PDB entry 7AM2 | electron microscopy, 3.40 A resolution | chains Aj and 1 of the 78 polymer chains in the assembly

[Chain Aj]
Name: mL72
From: Leishmania tarentolae
UniProtKB: Q4Q728 (Q4Q728_LEIMA); residue numbers follow UniProt; this construct covers 1-503
Chain sequence (503 residues; each row starts with the number of its first residue):
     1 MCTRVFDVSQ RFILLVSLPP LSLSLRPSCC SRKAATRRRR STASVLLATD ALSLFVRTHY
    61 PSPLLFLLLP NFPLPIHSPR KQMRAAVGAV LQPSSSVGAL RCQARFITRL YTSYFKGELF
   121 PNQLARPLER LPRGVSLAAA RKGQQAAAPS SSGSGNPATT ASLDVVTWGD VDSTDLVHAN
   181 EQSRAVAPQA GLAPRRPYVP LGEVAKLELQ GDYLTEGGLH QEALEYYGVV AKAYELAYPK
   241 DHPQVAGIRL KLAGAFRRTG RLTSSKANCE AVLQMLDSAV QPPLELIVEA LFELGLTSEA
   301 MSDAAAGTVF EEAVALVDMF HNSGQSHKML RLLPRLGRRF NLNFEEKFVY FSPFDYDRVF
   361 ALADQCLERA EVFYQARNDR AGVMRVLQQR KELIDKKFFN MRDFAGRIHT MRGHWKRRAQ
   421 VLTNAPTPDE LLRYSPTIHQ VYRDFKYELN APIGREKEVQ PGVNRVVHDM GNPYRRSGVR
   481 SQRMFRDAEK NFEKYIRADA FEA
Disordered / not traced: 1-106, 145-194, 499-503

[Chain 1]
Molecule: Ribosomal RNA
From: Leishmania tarentolae
Sequence (19000 nucleotides; numbered -1268 to 17729 plus 104 insertion-coded residues; 102 numbers in that range are skipped by the numbering (no residue carries them; nothing is unmodelled there); the number before each row is that of its first residue; a row labelled like 434A-434I holds insertion residues (434A, then the next letters in order); numbers below 1 keep their minus sign (U-1268 is residue -1268)):
 -1268 UUUCAAAAAU UGACUAAUUU UGAUAUUGUU UUGGCUCUGG ACUAAUUAAU UCUCCUUUAA
 -1208 UUUUAUUAUC UAAAAUUUGC AUACUUACAU AUUAAAGUAG UUAGUUUAGA UAUGAAAAUU
 -1148 AGUUAGAUUU CCAUUUGAAU UAGUUAUGUU AAAUAUAGAA UUAGUUAGGG UUGAUAAUGA
 -1088 AAUCAAUUAA GUUUAUAUAU AAAGUUAGUU AGUCAAUAUG AAUUUUUUUG CAAACAUUUC
 -1028 CGGUUGACUU CAUGUGAUUA CACGUACUCC GUUUUGUUUU UAUGUGUCAU GAUUUGCAUU
  -968 GAUUUUUUCG CAACCACACC AUAAAUCUAA UAUACUCAAC AGCACCUACC AAGAGUUAAA
  -908 AAUGAAAUUA AAUAAAAAUA AAAAAUAAAA UAAAAAUAAA AUAAAAAUAA AUUUAAAAAU
  -848 AAAAAUAAGU UUAAAAAAUA AAUUAAAAUA AAAAAUUAUA AAAUGGAAAU UGAAAAAUAA
  -788 AUUACAAAUA AAAGAUUAAA UUUGAAUUAA UUACAGAAAU UAGACACAAC ACGCCCGAUC
  -728 GAUUUCAUGC AUACACUUUU ACUUCGUUUU CGGUUUACGU UUUGUUGUUU GUAUUGGCUC
  -668 GAUGGAUGAA UAUAAAAAGC UUAAAUACAA AAUUUCCAAC AAUUGGAUAA GCAAGAGUUA
  -608 AAAAAUGAAA UUAAAUAAAA AUAAAAAAUA AAAUAAAAUA AAAUUAAAAU AAAAUAAAAA
  -548 AUAAAAAAUU AAAAAUAAAA UUAAAAUAAA AAGUUAGAAA AUAAAAAAUU UAAAAAAUAU
  -488 AAUUUGAAAA AUAAAUUACA AAUAAAAGAU UAAAUUUGAA UUAAUUGCAG ACACUAGACA
  -428 CACAUUUCCG AUCGAUUUCA CGUAUACAUU UGUACUUCGU UUUUGGUUUA UGUUUUGUUG
  -368 UUUGCACUGA UCGAGCAAAA UUUUUAUUUU AUAUAUAAUU UAAACUUUUG UUGUUGUUUG
  -308 UUAGUAAGCA AAAAUAUUUA UGUCAUUUUA AUAUUAUUUA UGUACUUACU AUUAUUUUGA
  -248 UAAAUUUUAA CUUUAAAUAG CAUAAAAACU ACAAUCAAUA AAGCAUAAAA AAAUUUAUUU
  -188 AUGAUUAUAU UAAUAUAAAA UGACCUAAUA UAAUGAAAAU ACUUUAGUGU UAAGUUAUUU
  -128 GUUUUAUUAU GAAAUAAGUU GCACUAUUUA UUGAAUUAAU AAAGAAAGAA UAGAAAUAAA
   -68 UAAGUUAUAA UAUCUUUAAU UUAUUUAUAA UUUCUUUGCA UUUGUAUUUA GUGUGAGUUU
    -8 ACAUUUAAUU UUAUAUUAUU UUAGUGUUAG UAUAUAUUUA AAUUUAAUCA AAGUUAUUAU
    52 UAAAUAAUAU UGAUUUUGGA UGAAUUUAAU UUUUAAUUAU AUUUUUGAAU UUUAAUUUUA
   112 UUAUUUUGAU UUAAUAUUUU UAAAAUAUUA UAUAUUUUAG AUUUAAAUUU GUUGUUUUAU
   172 AUUUAGUUUA AUGUUUAUAA AUUGAUAAUU AAUUUGUUUU AUUUUAAAGU UUUUAUGAAC
   232 UGUGAUUUAU AGUUUAUUAU UUUUAGUUUA AUGUUUAAAU AUUUAACUAG UGAUGGCACA
   292 GUUGUUCUAU AUGUACCUAU AAAAAAUAGU AAAAUUAUUU UAAUUAAAUU AAUAAAUAAU
   352 UAUUAAACUA AUUUUAUAUU AAUAUUAUGA AAAAUU
   389 UAAAAAUUAU UUUUUUUUUU UAAUUUUUAU AUAUUGAAGU AAUAUG
434A-434I UAUUGAAUU
   443 GAAUAUUAAA AAUACAAAUU UAAUUUGUAA UUAAUAAAUA UAUUUUAUUU UAAUAGAUGU
   503 UUAAUGUUAA UUAAUUUAUU AUUUUAAUAU UUAAUAUUUG UUUAUACAAA AGUAACUUUU
   563 UUUGAAUAUA AAGAAUUAUU AUUAUAAAUA UUAUUUUAAA AAUAUAAAAA UAUUGUUAAU
   623 AAAAUUAUCA AGUUUCAAAA GCGUUUAUUA AAUGCGUCGG UCUAAGUAUU AUAUUUAAGA
   683 UUAUUCUUGU AUAUAGAUUU UUAUUUUAAU AAUUCUACAU AAUUAAAAAU UAACCUCAAA
   743 UUAUAUUUAU UAGUAGCAUA GUAAUUUAUU AACUGAUUAU UAAAGCGUUC CAUAGAAAAU
   803 UUUAAAAUUA UAACAAUCUA AAUAAAUAAU AAAUUAAAAU AAAAAUUUUA AAAAAAAUUA
   863 AAAAAUUAAA AUAGGGCAAG UCCUACUCUC CUUUACAAAG AGAACGUUUA UAUGUAAUUG
   923 UAUGUUUGAU UGGGGCAAUA CUAUAUCUAU UUAUAUAGAA AAAGAACUAU AUUUAUUGAA
   983 AUAAUAAAAG G
993A-993Z UUCGAGCAGGUUAACAAGCAUUAAUA
994A-994Z CUAAAUGUGUUUCAUCGUCUACUUAU
995A-995Z UGCUAAAUUAUAAUUGAUUGUUCAUC
996A-996Q AAAAAAGCAAUUCGUUA
  1087 GUUGGGUUUU AAAAUCGUUG UAAAGCAGAU UUGUUUAUAU AUUUAAUUUU UGUAUAUAGU
  1147 UAAAAAUUAA UAUUAGUACG CAAGGAUUCA UUAUUUGUAA UUUAAAUAUA UUAAAUGUUA
  1207 UUUUAUUAAA UAAAAUAAAA UAAGUCAAUU GUUAUUAUUC AUAUUAAUUU UUUUAAAAGU
  1267 UUUUUAAUUU UAUAUUAGUU UAUUUGUUUA AAAAGUAUCU AAUUAAUUCA UUAUUUAGGA
  1327 AUAGUUAAUA AUAAUUUAUA AUUCUGAUUA GAUUUGUUUG UUAAUGCUAU UAAAGGGGUG
  1387 UGGAAAAAGU GUUAAAUUUU UGAUAUAUUU AAAUAAUAAA UAAAAUAUAA CUUAUUAGUC
  1447 AGAAAUGGAU GCCAGCCGUU GCGGUAAUUU CUAUGCUUUU AAAUAUUAUA CAUUUAUUUU
  1507 AUAAAUUUGU UACUAUAUAU UUUUAGUCAA UAAAACUAAU AAUUAUUUUU AUUUGUUUUU
  1567 AAACACCGUU UGGUAUAUGC AAAUAAAAAA UGACAUUAAU UAUUAAUUAU AUUAUAUUAU
  1627 AUUUAUUCAU UUAAGUCAAC AAUAUCUAUU UACUGUUUUU GACAACAUGA UAAGGAUUAU
  1687 AAAUGGUAUU GCAAAUUUUA UAAUCAAAAC UAAUUUAUUA UAUUAAAUUA GCAUGUUUAG
  1747 AUAAAACAAU AAAUUUAGAA GGUAUUGUUG CCCACCAUUC UUUGUAAUAA AGACAACGUG
  1807 CAGUAAUUAA UGUAUUUAUA AAAAUAUAUU UUUUAAUGUU AAAUUUUCGU UGCCUUUUUU
  1867 AUUAUUUAGA AAAUUUAUGA AUUUAUACAA AUCAAUAAUG AAAAUUAUAG UAUUAUUAUU
  1927 UAUGAGGAGA AUUUUCGGAA GGAGGGAUUU UCGGACCAGG AAUGUCCAGA GAGGUUUCGG
  1987 GCAUCAGCGA UUGAUUUUGG GAGAACGGAG CCGCCGAGUG AAAUUUGCCC AGAGCAGAGU
  2047 CGGGAGAAGA GUGGAUCGAC CGAAGAAAAG ACCGUUUUUC GGAAGGGGAG CAGGUCCAAC
  2107 CGAUUUUUUU GCCAACUUGC ACAGGAGGGA GCCAGAAGCG CACUCAAAGU UAGUUUUGGG
  2167 AGAUUUGAAG GGAGAAAUUU CCGAGUUUAU UCAUAUAUUU UUUAGUUUGU GUUAGCAAAU
  2227 UUUGAAAUAC AACUUUUUUG CAAAUUGGAA GAAAACCUCC CAAAUGUAGC UUCCCAAUCU
  2287 UCCUCUCUAA UCCAUUCCCA ACGGUCUUUC CCCCAUCAUC CUCAGAUGUC UCUUCCCCCC
  2347 CAAAAAAUCC UAAAAAUCCA AGUUCAUCUC GCUCUCUCUC CCCUCAAUUU CCUUAAAAAC
  2407 UCGCUUCCUA AACUUAUCCC GAAAACCCCG CUCUUCUUCC CUCUAAAUCU UUAUCUCCUC
  2467 CCCUCCAAAU CUCCCUCAAA UCUCUCCUCU CUUCUCCCGA AACUUUAAUC UUUUUAUUUU
  2527 AUAAAUAAAU UUGGUAUUUA AAAUAUUAUA AUUAAAUAUU CUAAAUUAUU UAAUAAUAUU
  2587 AGAAAUGAAU ACUUUAUUAA AAUAAUAUUA AUGUGUAAUA UAUUUAAUCA UAUUAGAAUU
  2647 CCGUUUAAAU UGAAAUAUAU UGAAUUGUAA UUAUCAAUAC AAUAUAAGUU AUUAAAUAAU
  2707 AAUUUAAUUU UAUAUGUUUU AUAAUUGUAA UUAUUUAGUU UUGAAAGUUU AUAUAUAAAC
  2767 AAGAUAUAAC CUUUUUAUUU UUUAAUACAA UUUUAAAUGA AAUUUAUGAU UUAUUAUUAU
  2827 UAAAUAUUAC UGGCAGACUA CAUGAAAAAU AUAAAAAGGC AUUUGUAUAG GUUUACUUUU
  2887 GGACCUCAAC AUCCUGCAGC UCAUGGCGUU UUAUGUUGUU UAUUAUAUCU UUCUGGAGAA
  2947 UAUAUAGUUU AUAUUGAUGU AAUAAUUGGU UAUUUGCAUC GUGGUACAGA AAAGUUAUGU
  3007 GAAUAUAAAA CUGUAGAACA GUGUUUACCG AUGAAGACUG GAUUAUGUGA GUGUCGUUUG
  3067 CAACGAGCAU UUACUGUCAU UGUGUUUUGA GUAUAUGUUG AGGUGUUGUC UUGCUAUUCG
  3127 CUGUGCAUUU AUGCGUUUAU UAAUGUGUGA GUUUACGCGU UGUUUCAAUG GACUUCUUUG
  3187 UUGCUCUUGU AUGGUUAUGG AUAUAGGAUC AUUGUCGCCA AUGCUUUGAU CGUUUGAAGA
  3247 ACGUGAUAAG UUGAUGACUU UUUUUGAUUU GUGUUGUGGU UGUAGAAUGC AUUUAGCAUU
  3307 UAUGUGCUUA UUAGGUUUAC UUGAUGAUUU UGUAUUUGGG UUUAUAGAUU UUUUAUUGAU
  3367 GUUGUGUAUA UCAUGUUUAU UUGUUUUAGA UUUAUAUGAU UUGCUUUUUA UUGGAAAUAG
  3427 ACUUUUAUAU UUGCGUUUGC GCGGGUUAGC AUUUUUUGAU GUUUUUGAUU UAUGUUUUAA
  3487 UAGUAUAAGU GGUUGUUUGU CUAGAUCGUU GGGUAUGGUA UGAGAUGUUA GAUUAUAUAG
  3547 UUGUUACGAA UUAUAUUUUA UGUUAGUUUU UGAUUAUUGU UUUUGUUAUU UAGGUGAUGC
  3607 AUUUGAUAGA CUUUUUUUGC GACUUUUUGA UAUGCGUAUG AGUAUACUUC UAUGUAAACA
  3667 AUGCUUUUUU GUAGGUUUUU UUGUCUUUGG AUUUGUGUGU UUAUUUGAUU AUAUGUAUGU
  3727 UGAUGUAACU AUAGAAACUA UAAUUAGUUU AUUUUAUAGU UUAUGAUGUU GCAUAUUACC
  3787 AGGAUGUUCA UUUGCUAAUG UUGAACAUCC UAAAGGCGAA UACAGUAUUU UUUUAUGUUU
  3847 UUUAUAUGGA UUUAUAUCAC GUUUACGUAU ACGUUGUGCA GAUUUUGUGC AUAUUUGUUU
  3907 AUUAGAUGUG AUGAUGCGAG GGUUUAUGUU GCACGACUUA GUAGCAGUUA UUGGUAAUGU
  3967 UGAUGUUGUU UUUGGUUCUG UAGAUCGAUA AGCUAUUUAU UUAUAUACAA AAAUGAAAGA
  4027 UGAAUCUAAA AAUUGGUGCG GAGGGGUUUG AUUUUUGUUG GGGUUCUGUC UUACCUGCUA
  4087 UUUGUAUAGU UUAUUUAACU UUUUGUUUAU GUGGAUUAUU UUGUAUUAUG UUUGGUAGUU
  4147 UUGUUUUUAU UGAUUAUUGU UUUAUUUGUU UUUUUUCUUG UCUUGUAUUU UGUUUAGUAU
  4207 GCUUGUUGUG CGAUUUAUUU GUAGAUUCAU UACGGGGUUU GUUUGAUGUU UGUUGUUUUA
  4267 UACGUUGUAU UCAAUAUUGU UUUGUAUGGU UUAUAAUUAG UGAAUUACUU CUUUUUUUAU
  4327 CUUUAUUUUA UGUAGUUUUC AGUUUAGUUU UAUUUGUGAG UGUUGAAUUU GCAUUUGUAU
  4387 UUGUUAUGCC UAUUAUGUUU AGUUGUUUAA UUUGUGAUUU UGGUUUUGUA UUUUAUUGAU
  4447 AUUUUAUUGA UAUUUUUAAU UUAUUAAUUA AUACAUUUUU AUUAUUUGUA AGUGGUUUAU
  4507 UUGUUAAUUU UGUUUUAUUU UUAUUUUGAU UUCGUUUUUU UUUAUGUGUU UUAUUUAUGU
  4567 UAUGAGUCGG UAUAUUAUUU GGCUUUUUGU UUAUGUGAAA UCAAGUUUGA GAGUUUUCAU
  4627 UAUUAUUUGU GACUUGUAGU UGUGGCGUAU UUGGAUCAAU ACUUUUUUUA AUCGAUUUAU
  4687 UGCAUUUUAG UCAUGUCUUU UUAGGUAUAU UUUUGUUAUU UUUAUGUUUU AGUCGUUGUU
  4747 UUAAUUUUUU AUGUAUGGAU ACACGUUUUG UAUUUCUAUA UGUAGUGUGC CUAUAUUGGC
  4807 AUUUUGUUGA UUGCGUUUGA UUUUUUUUAU UACGAUUUGU AUAUUUUGAU GUUUUAAGUG
  4867 UGGUUUACUU AUAUGCAUAA AGGCUCAAUU UUGAAUUUUU AAAUUUUAUU CUAAAAAGCG
  4927 GAGAGGAAAG AAAAGGCUUU UAACUUCAGG UUGUUUAUUG CGUAUUUAUG GUGUGGGUUU
  4987 UAGUUUAGGU UUUUUUAUUU GUAUGCAGAU AAUUUGUGGU GUGUGUUUAG CAUGAUUAUU
  5047 UUUUAGUUGU UUUAUAUGUA CUAAUUGAUA UUUUGUUUUA UUUUUGUGAG AUUUUGAUUU
  5107 GGGAUUUGUA AUACGAAGCA CACAUAUUUG UUUUACAUCG UUGUUAUUUU UUCUUCUUUA
  5167 UGUUCAUAUA UUUAAGUGUA UAGUAUUAAU AAUUUUAUUU GAUACACAUA UUUUAGUAUG
  5227 GGUGGUAGGU UUUGUGAUAU AUAUAUUUAU AGUAAUAAUA GGUUUUAUUG GCUAUGUUUU
  5287 ACCAUGUACA AUGAUGUCGU AUUGGGGUUU AACAGUGUUC AGUAACAUUU UAGCAACUGU
  5347 CCCAGUUAUU GGUACUUGAC UUUGUUAUUG AAUAUGAGGU AGUGAGUAUA UUAAUGAUUU
  5407 UACAUUGUUA AAAUUACAUG UGUUGCAUGU GCUAUUACCU UUUGUAUUAA UACUUGUAAU
  5467 AUUUAUGCAU UUGUUUUGUU UACAUUAUUU UAUGAGUUCA GAUGGUUUUU GUGAUCGAUU
  5527 UGCAUUUUAU UGCGAACGUU UAUGUUUUUG UAUGUGAUUU UAUUUACGAG AUAUGUUUUU
  5587 GGCUUUUUUG AUAUUAUUUU UUGUAAUUUA UUUUAUUUUU AUAAAUUGAU AUUUUGUUUU
  5647 UCAUGAAGAA UCUUGAGUUA UAGUUGAUAC AUUAAAAACA UCUGAUAAGA UUCUUCCUGA
  5707 GUGAUUUUUU UUAUUUUUAU UUGGUUUUUU AAAAGCUGUA CCAGAUAAAU UUACUGGUUU
  5767 AUUAUUAAUG GUUAUUUUAU UAUUUUCCUU AUUUUUGUUU AUAUUAAAUU GCAUAUUAUG
  5827 AUUUGUUUAU UGUAGAAGUU CAUUGUUGUG AUUUACAUAU UCAUUAGUUU UAUUUUAUAG
  5887 UAUAUUUAUG AGUGGUUUUU UAGCACUGUA UGUUAUAUUA GCAUAUCCUA UAUGAAUGGA
  5947 AUUACAAUUU UGAGUGUUGC UUUUGUUUAU GUUAGUUGUA UGUAGAUUAG AUUAAAAAUU
  6007 UAUAUAUUUU UUAUUAAGCG UUAAUAUAUU AAAUUUUAUU UAGAAUAGUA UUAAUAAUCA
  6067 AAGGGUUGGA AGAAAUUUGC GAAAGAAAGG GAUCUUAGAA AGGAAAUUUU AGUUUAAGAC
  6127 CGAGAAGGGG AGAAGGGAGA GAGAGAUUCG UGUUAUUUAA UUUUUAUGGA UUAAUUGCGU
  6187 AUUACUGUAU AACAUAUUUA AAUGUCUAUA UUUUAUUUUG UAUUGUAUUU AUGUAUUAUA
  6247 UGGCUUUUUU AUUUUGUUUU UGCAUUUUAU UAGAUUUUAU AUUAUUUGGA AGUCUUUUAG
  6307 UAGGAGAUGC GUUUAUGGAU GUUUUUUUUU UACGUUAUCU AUUAUGCUUU UUGGAGUGUU
  6367 UUUCAUUAUU AUGUAGAUGU AUAUCUACUU UUUUACGAAU GUUUUGUAAU CUUUUGUCUU
  6427 CGCAUUUUUU GAUGCUUAUG UUUUGUGAUU UUGUAUAUUU UUUUAUUGUA UUUCUAUUAU
  6487 UUUUUUUAAU GUGUGAUAUU AUUUAUUUUA UGAUAUUUUC AUUCGCCAUG CUAUUUUGCA
  6547 UAAUAUUUUA UUUAUUUUUA UAUGCAUUAG AUAUGUUUUG CGCAUUAUUA CAAAUAUUUA
  6607 UAUUUUGUAA UAUGAUAAUG CAAUUAAUCA UGGAUUUUUU AUUGUUAUUA AUUUUUCAUU
  6667 AAUUUAUAGA AUUAAAUCGA AUAAGUUAAU UAUAUCAAAA AAUAGUAUAA AUAUACUACA
  6727 ACUUAAUAUA AAAAAUAGGU UUGAAAAUCG CACAGUAUGU AAUCGUACAA CUCAGAAUCC
  6787 UAUAAAUUGA UAAGAAAAUA UAAAGAUGUU AAUUAUUAGU CUAAAAUAAA AAAUAUAAAU
  6847 AAUAACCAAC CAUAUUAUUG AAAAGAAAAU AAUACAAAUU CCCAUAUAAC UUAAGUGAAG
  6907 UAGUAAACAA AAUACUUUUA AAAAAAAACC AAAUACUAUU GGAAUAGCAC CAAUACAUAA
  6967 AAAAAUACUU GCUAAUAAUA CACUAAUUAA UAAAUUAUUA AAAAAGCUAA AAAAAAUAAA
  7027 GUUAAUUAAA AAAUAAUUUU CAUUAUAUUU AAUAUCGAAC AUAUUAUAUA CUAUAAAAAA
  7087 AUAAUAUAAA AUUAUUAAUA UAAUCAGACU UAAUGAGUAA AUUAAAUGAA AAUUUAGAUA
  7147 CAUAUAAAAG AUGUAAUUUU UAUUAGAAAU AAAUAUUAAA AAUAAAAAAC UAAAAUUAUU
  7207 AACGCUAAGU ACAAAUAAAA GACUUACAAU UGCAAAACUA UUUAAUCCAA UUAACACGCA
  7267 UGUAAUGCAU UGUAUUAUAA UAAGUUUUAU AAAUAUUAUA UAAAAGUAAA UAAAGCAAAU
  7327 AAGCAAAAUA AUAAGUAUAA AGCAAAAUAA GACAUAAAAU GUUAGCAUGU AGAUAAAUAU
  7387 AAACACUCCA AGCCGAAUGU AUAAUUGUUC UAAAAAUAAA AUCAAUAUUG CAAUAUAUAA
  7447 UUUAAAUAAU AUAAGUAAUA UAUAAAAUAA GCAUAAUAUA CCUAAUCAUU CUUCAUCAAA
  7507 UAUUAGAAAA CAAAAAUCAC AGAGAUAAAA ACAGUAAUUU AGUAACAUAU AAUAUAGCAA
  7567 GACAAAUAAU AAUAUAAAGU UUAUUAAAUU UAUCAUAUAA UAAUAUCAUA AUAUUAGUAU
  7627 UUUAUAACCG AAUCUACUUG AUAUUAAUAU AAGAAAAAGU AAUAAGCUAA AUAAUUCAAA
  7687 UAGUAUUGAA AUAAAAAGUA UAUGUAUUAC AUUUAAAAAC AUAAAAAUUA UUAUAUAUUG
  7747 UAUAAUUAUU AUCAUGAAUA CGAAUCUAGU AUCAAAGUUU AAAAAACAAA AAAGAAAAAA
  7807 AAAGCAAAAU AAAAAAAGUA GUAAAAAGAU AAAGCAUAUA UAUGAGUCUA AAAUUGUUAG
  7867 UAUUAUUAUG UUAAUAAUUA CAAUUCAUAU UAAAUCAAAU GAUAAAUAAA AAAGUGAAUU
  7927 AUAAUCACAU AAGAUAAUAA AACUAUAAAG UAAUAAAAAU AAUAUUAUAU GUAUUAAGUA
  7987 UAGAAACAGA AGGAUUUCGA AAGGAGAGGA CAGUUUAAGG AUUUUGAGGA GAAAUUUCGA
  8047 GGGGAAAGGG GGGAACCAGA AGAACAUAGA AGUCAGUUUU CGAUAUUAAA AUAAUAUAGC
  8107 AAUUAUUUUU GUAGUGAACA GUCAAAUAAA AGUAAGAACG CACAUGUAGA AUAAAAAAAU
  8167 AAGUAUAAAU GCUUGCGCUG UUGUAAUUUU UAGUCUAUAA CCAAUUACCC UUGGAUAAAA
  8227 AAACCCAAUA AUUAAGAUAA UUAUAGCUUU AAAACAUAUA AAUAAGCCCC CAAAACAGAG
  8287 ACUGGCUAAU AAUAAUGUUG UCAGUAACAC AUGAUUUAUU UCAAGAACGG AAUAUAAUAU
  8347 AAAAAAGAAU CCUGAUAGUU CUGUAAUCAA CCCAGCGACU AAUUCACUUU CACAUUCCAU
  8407 AUAGUCGAAU GGUAGUUUUA AUCCGUCUAG AAGCAUACUU AUUCAAAAUA UACAUACAAA
  8467 UAAGAUGCCG GCAAUAUAAA AGUUUGUAAU AUAAAUCUGC CCAACACAAA UGUCUUUAAU
  8527 GCAAAAAAAG CUAAAGUAGU CUAACGAAUA UACAGUUGUG UAUAAUAAAA AUAAGCCACU
  8587 UUCAGAAAUA AUACUAAAAA ACAUAGUGCG CAUUGCAGAA AGAUAUACAA AGCAACUAGA
  8647 GAAUAAAAAG CAACCUACAA AAAAUGUGCU AAACAUAUUA CUGAAAACAU GUACGCACAU
  8707 CAUUAUUGUA AUAGUGAAUC CUGUGUCUAA UAACAGUAUA AAACCUAUAG GAAAAUAAAA
  8767 CCAACCAAUA AAAAUGCAGC AUGUAGUAAU UAACAUUGCA CCUAUUAAGU AAAUGAUUUC
  8827 AAAACUAAUU ACAAAAAUGA UAAAUUUAAU AAAAAGUUUU AUUCCGUCAG UUAUUGGUGU
  8887 UAAAAUUCCA AAAAAACAAA GGGCCGGACC UAUUCGUAUU UGAACUAAAG CUAAAAUUCU
  8947 UCUUUCACAA AGACUUACAA AGCCGGUCAA GACAAGAACA ACUAAAAUGU CAAUAAUAAU
  9007 AAUGAUAAUA AUAUCUAUAU UUAACAUUUU UAAUUAUGGC UUUUAUUUUA UCAUUUUGAA
  9067 UGAUUUUUUU ACUGGAUUCU GUAAUUGUUU UAUUAUCUUU UGUGUGUUUU GUAUGUAUAU
  9127 GGAUAUGCGC UUUAUUAUUU UCAGCAUGUU UAUUAGUGUC GAAAUUAAAU AAUGUUUAUU
  9187 GUACUUGGGA UUUCACGGCA UCUAAGUUUA UUGAUGUGUA UUGAUUCAUU AUUGGAGGUA
  9247 UGUUUUCAUU AGGACUUUUA CUUAGGUUAU GUUUGUUAUU AUAUUUUGGU CAUUUAAAUU
  9307 UUGUUAGUUU UGAUUUAUGC AAAGUUGUUG GAUUUCAAUG GUAUUGAGUC UAUUUUAUUU
  9367 UUGGAGAAAC AACAAUAUUU AGUAAUUUAA UUUUGGAAAG UGAUUAUAUG AUUGGUGAUU
  9427 UACGUUUAUU ACAGUGUAAU CAUGUUUUAA CUUUAUUAAG UUUAGUUAUA UAUAAAUUAU
  9487 GAUUAUCUGC UGUUGAUGUU AUACAUUCAU UUGCAAUUUC AAGUUUAGGU AUUAAAGUAG
  9547 AGAACCUGGU CGUUGUAAUG AAAUAGUUUU AUUUUCAUCA AAUAAUGCUA CAGUGUAUGG
  9607 GCAAUGUAGU GAACUUUGUG GUGUAUUACA UGGAUUUAUG CCAAUAGUGA UUUGUUUUAU
  9667 AUAGGUAUAU AAUCUAUAUC AUAAUAUUAG GGGAAAGAAG GACUGAGUCG AAUAUUUGAU
  9727 UUAUUAUGUA UUAGGAGUUA UGAUUUUAUA UUAUGAUGAU UUGAUUUAGA CUUUAUUUUA
  9787 UAUGAUUUCG UUUUUGAUUU UGUAGUGUGU AUAACUUUUA UUUUUGUGUU UGUCUUAGGU
  9847 UUUUUUCUUA GAAUAUUUUU UAGUUUUGUA UUUGUGUUAU UAUUUAUAGU UUUUUUUGGU
  9907 UUAUUUAUGC UUACGUUUAU GUAUAUAGGU UAUUUUAUAU AUUAUAUUUA UAUAUUAUAU
  9967 AAUUUUAUAU GUUAUUUUUU UUGUUUUAGU AUUUCGUAUU UAUUAUAUUA UAUUGAGUUU
 10027 UUUACAUAUU UAUUAUGUUU UAUAUUUAUA GAUUUUAUAU CGUUUUCUAU CCAUUUAAUU
 10087 UCUUAUUUUG GCAUUAUUUA UAUAUUUAAU GUUAUAUUUU GUUCGUAUUU AUUUUGUCUA
 10147 UUUUAUUUUA UAAUUUGUUU UAUAUUUUGU UUUAUAUUUU UUGUUAUUCG AUGUUUAUUU
 10207 AUAAUAGUUU AUGAUUUUUU GUUUUUUAAU UUUGAUAUAU AUUUAUCAUU UUUAAUGUGU
 10267 GAUAUGUUGU AUAUCGAUUA UAUAUGUUUU UUAUUGAUAU AUUUUGGUUU UAUAUUUUCA
 10327 UUUAUAUUAG GCUUUUUUUG UUUUAUAUUU GUUUUAAAUU AUGUUUUUUU AGUAUUAUUU
 10387 UUUGUCUUGG CGUUAUUUUU UGGGUUUUUA UUUUUAUCAU AUGGUAUUUU UAUAUUUUUU
 10447 AUUUAUUAUU UUUUUUGAUU AUUCGUUAUA UAUAGUCGUA CAUGUUUUAC AUUAGUGCAA
 10507 UCGGUAAUUA UAUUUUUUAA AUUUUUAUAC UUUGAUGUUU UUUUUAUAUU UAUAUUUUUA
 10567 UUGAUAUUGU UUAUUAUUUG UUUUUUUGGU UUCUUUUUAA AAGAUUUUUU AUUUUUGAAU
 10627 UUUUUUUUUG AUAUGUUUAU UGUAUUAAUA AGUUAUGAUG UGAAUAAUUA UUGUGCAUUU
 10687 UAUAAUCAUU AUCAACAGUU UUGUGUUACU CAAUUAUUGU CUAUUUAUAU GUAAAAAAAU
 10747 AAAAAUAAAG AUUGUCAAAA AUAUAUAAAA AAAACAAAGC AGAAACACAA UAUUAAAAAC
 10807 AGGUAGUCUA AAACUAUAUG CGCAAAGUCA ACUAGUAAUA AAUAUAAAAC CAUUACACAA
 10867 GGUAUUCAGG UUGAGAAGUA GAAAAAGCAG UAUAGGCUGA AUACGAAUAG AUUAACAAAG
 10927 AAUAAACAAU AGUCUCAAAA UAAAAACACA CAGAACAGUG CGCAUAAAAA CAAAAUUAAG
 10987 CUUGCUAAUA AUAGCAUUCC GUAGAGCAUG AAUGAACUUC AAAAUAAAAA UGACACAGGA
 11047 UAGUCAGAUA UUCUACGAGG AAAUGCAUAC AUACCUAAAC UAUGCAUUGG GAAAAAAACC
 11107 AUAUUAGAUC CUAUAAAAAG CGUACUAAUA AAGUAAAACA UUCAGAAUAA AUAUAAUUCU
 11167 AUAGGUAGUC AUUUUGCAAG AAAGUGAAUA AAUCCUGCAA GAAAUCCAAC AACAGCACCU
 11227 AAAGAUAAAA CGUAGUGAAA GUGACCGACU ACAAAGUAUG UGUCAUGUAA CAUGAUGUCU
 11287 AUACCAACAU UCGCCAAAAA AAGCCCUGUU ACAGCACCAG ACAAAAACAU AAAAAUAAAC
 11347 AUUAUAACAA AAUAUAUCUC AAAUGUAAUU AUAAUAUCUG UAUAAAUAAA ACUAUAGAUC
 11407 CAAUUGAAUA GCUUGACACA UGUGGGUAGG CCAAUCAAAA UAGAUACUCC ACCAAAAUAU
 11467 GCUCUAGAAU CAACAUCCAU CCCUACAACA AACAUGUGAU GCGCUCACAC AAACAUACCU
 11527 AAGAUCGCAA UUAAUAUCAU UGAAUAUAUC AUUGCAACCG CACUGAACAC ACAGCGAAAU
 11587 CCGACUAUUU CAAUAAUAGU AGAGAUAAGA CCAAAUACAG GUAAUAAUAU UAUAUAAACU
 11647 UCAGGAUGAC CAAAAAAUCA AAACAGGUGU UGAAAUAGAA UCAAGUCACC ACCACCAACA
 11707 ACAUCAUAAA AUGAAGUAUU AAAGUUUCUG UCACAUAAAA UCAAGGUCAC ACCUCCCGCU
 11767 AAUACUGGUA AAGUUAUUAU UAACAAAAUA GCAGUUAUAA GCGCAGCUCA AAUAAAUAGC
 11827 GAUCACGAUA AAAAACUAAA GAAUUUUCUA CGACAGCAAA AUACAGUACC AAGUAAAUUU
 11887 AUAGAGUUUA AAAUACUUGA UACACCUAAU AGAUGAACCG CAAACAUAAC AAAGUCACAA
 11947 GCCAAACUUG AAUGAAAGUC UAUACAUAUU AAAGUAGGAU AUAGCGUCCA ACCCACACCC
 12007 AUACCUUCCU CAGUCAAAAA ACCGCUUACA ACACAGCCAA AUCCGGCCAA GUACAUUCAA
 12067 AAACUCAUGU UGUUUAAACG UGGAAAAACC AUAUCGGGAA AACCUGCCAU AACAGGAAUA
 12127 AAGUAGUUCA CAAGACCUCC CAUCAUAACA GGCAUUAUAA ACGCAAAAAC CAUUAUCAAU
 12187 CCAUGCGAGG UAAUUAAAAC GUUAUAAAAC UGGUAAUCUC CAAACAAAAC ACCACAUCCU
 12247 AUAAUAGAAA GUUCAAGUCU AAUAAAUAGU GAAUAAACAU AUCCAACGAA UCCUGAUAGG
 12307 AUUGCAACUA AGAGAUAACA CAAACCAAUC AUUUUAUGCG AAACACUUAA ACACACCAAA
 12367 CAAAGUCAAA ACAUUUUCAA UAUAAAAAAU UUAAAUUUAA UUUGUUUGAU UUUAUAUAUA
 12427 GUAAUAAUCC AAUCAAUUUU CGCUCUCGCC UUUCUCCCAC CCCCUUCUGC UUUCUUCCCU
 12487 CCAACCUCUC UUCUUCCCCU CCCUACCUUU CUUCCCCUUC UAUUUCAGUU CCUUCUCCCC
 12547 CUCCCUCCUA AUCCCUGCUC UUCCAAAGUC UCUCUUUCUU CCCCUAAAGU CUUUCCCUGC
 12607 UUUCUAAUUU ACUGAUUAAA AUAGUAUACG UGCUUGGUUA AUGUGUAUUG ACUUCAGUCA
 12667 AAAUAUAAAA GUAGAGCUAG AUUAAAGUAA CUAAAUAAUA AAAUUUAAUA GAUGUUUAAG
 12727 UUUAUAUUGA UUACUUUGAU UUUUUUGUUA UUAUUUUUAA UAGUCAUAUU UAUAUUUAUU
 12787 AAUUAUAGUU UUUGUUUAGC AUUGCAAUUA AAUUAUGUUU AUAUAAAUAU AUAUCUAAAU
 12847 UAUAUUAGUC UAUGAUUUAU UUUUUUCAUG GGAGUUAUUG UAUAUUUUCU UGUUUUUCUU
 12907 UUGUCACGUA AGUUAGUGUC UUACACAAAA UAUUUUUAUG UUUUAUGCUC GUAUUUAUUU
 12967 AUAUUUUUUG AUGUUGUAUU UAUAAUUUUA AUAGAUGACU UUAUGUGUUU UAUGAUUUUA
 13027 UUUGAAAGUU UAUUUUUUCC AAUUUGUUUU GUAAGUUUAU UUUUUAAUUU UAAUAAUAGA
 13087 UUUAUAUUUG CUAUAUUUUA UUUGGUAGUA UUUAGUUCCU UAAGCUCAAU AAUGUGUAUU
 13147 AUGAUUUGUA UAUUAAUUAU UUUUCAUUUU AAUGUUUUGA GUCUGCAUAG UUUUGUUGAU
 13207 GUGUGUAUUU UUGAUAGUUU AUACUUAGGU AUGUAUAUAU GAGUGUUAUU AUUUAUAAUG
 13267 UUUGCUAUUA AGUAUCCAAU CUGACCAAUG CAUGUAUGAU UACCAGAAAU GCAUGUAGAA
 13327 GUCAAUACUG AAUUAAGUGU GUUGUUAGCA AGUGUUGUGU UAAAAAUAGG UUUUUUCGGU
 13387 CUUUAUAAAU UUUUAUUUUU GAGUUUUAAU CAACUUUCGU UAUGGUUUUU AGGUUUUGUG
 13447 GAUUGUUUAG UGAUGUUAGG UUUGACAUUU UUGGCUAUUA CGUUAUUAUU UUUGAGUGAU
 13507 UAUAAAAAAA UAAUCGCAAA UUGGUCUGUU AUACAUACGG GUAUAGCCUU AAUUUUAUUG
 13567 UGACAUAACG AUAUAUUGUU UUUAGGUUUA UUGAUUUUUU GUAAUUUAUC ACAUAUAAUA
 13627 AGUUCUGCAU UAAUGUUUAU AAUGGUCGGA UAUAUGUAUG AUAAUUAUGG UAUUCGAAUA
 13687 UUUUUAUUAU UGGUGUCUUU UUUUGGUAUU AGUUUGUGGA GUUCAUUAUU UUUAGGGAUU
 13747 UUUUUAUUUA AUAUAGAUUU CCCAUUUAUG CUGUUAUUUU AUGUUGAUAU AUUUUUAUUG
 13807 UAUGGGCUAA UUUCAUUAUC AUUUGUAUAU AUUUGUUGUU UUUACAUAAU AAUAUUAGCA
 13867 AUAUUUCUAU CAUCGAUAUA UAUAUAUAUA UGCUUAAGUU UUUAUUCUUU UAUAUGAGUA
 13927 GAUAAAUACU UACGUUUAGA UUUAACAAUA AAUGAUAUUU AUCUAUAUUU UGUUAUAAGC
 13987 GUGAUGGUUA UUUUUCUAUU UUAUUUAAUU UAUUUGUUAU UUUAAUUAAU UUUAUUACAC
 14047 UAUUUUUUUU UCCGUCCAGA UCUUUUAACA AAUCCCAUUC UCCCCCCUUU UCCUUCCCCC
 14107 CUUUUUUAAA ACCUUAAAAG UCCCCUUCUG CGAACUUCUU AUGUCUCGUG UUCUGUCUCC
 14167 CCUGUCUCCC GCUCUGCCCU CUUUCCCUCU UUUCCAAACU AAUCCUAUUG ACCUUUAAUC
 14227 UAAAGUUAAA AACGUGAAUU UUUGAGUGAG UUGCUUUUUG UUAUUUUAGG GAAAAGCCAC
 14287 GAACCAAGCU CCGGAACCGA CGGAAUUGCA AAGAAGAAAA GAAAUUUUGU AUGCUUUUGG
 14347 GGAUCCUAGU UGAAGGAAUU UUGGGGGGAG AGCCAGGAGA AAGAUUUCAC GGAAUUUGUU
 14407 UUCGUAAGCU AAAUUAUAAA UUUUAAUAUU AUAAGUAUUU AAUAUUCGAC UUUAUUUUUA
 14467 UAUUCAGAAU UAAAAAUGUU UAUGUUUUUU UUUAUGUUUU UUUUCAUGUU UGGAUUUGUU
 14527 UGUGGUAUAU UUUUUGUUGG AAGGCAUAUG UUAAGUUUUU GAUUAUCAAU AGUUUUAUGU
 14587 GUUUUUUUAG UUUUAUCUGU ACUAUUUAGU UGUUUUUGUC UUAGUGUAUG UAUAUAUGGG
 14647 UACUGCUUUU AUGAUUUUUG UUUAAUUUUA AUUUUAGACU UUUGUUUUGU UUGAUUAACU
 14707 UUUUAUUGUA AUGGUUUUUA UAUAUUUAUU UUAUAUUUAA UUGAUAUUGU GUUUUGUUUU
 14767 AUAGUUUUUU AUGCAUUCUA UUAUAUGUAU UUUGAUGUAA UGUUAGCCCG UUUUUUCCAU
 14827 AUAUUUUGAU GAUUUGUUUU GUGUAUGAAU UUUUUUAUAU UGUCGUAUGA CUUUUUAACA
 14887 GCUUAUUGUG GUUGAGAGUU GUUAGGUUUA UUUUCAUUUU UUUUGAUAUC AUAUUUUUGA
 14947 UAUAGAUUUU AUGCGUUAAA AUUUGCUUUU AAAGCUUUUU UCAUAAGUAA AAUAGGCGAU
 15007 GUUUUGCUAU UAUUAGCAUU UACAAUAUCA UUUUUAAUAA AUGGCUAUUG UGUGAUUACA
 15067 UUUUAUUUUU UAUCGUUUUU AUGUGUGGAU UAUGUUUUAU UAUUGUUUAU AAUAAUUUUA
 15127 UUAUUAUUGU GUGGUUUUAC UAAGUCUACU CAAUUUGGUU UACAUAUUUG ACUGCCAGAU
 15187 GCAAUGGAAG GACCAAUCCC AGUGUCUGCA CUAAUUCAUG CUGCAACAUU AGUUGUAUGU
 15247 GGUAUUAUAU UGGUUAGUUU UAUUUUUUGA UGUUUUGAUU UUUGAUUUUG UUAUUUUUAU
 15307 GGAUUGCUUG GUUGAGCUAG UUUGAUUUUA GUAAUGAUGA GUUUAUGUGU UUUUUAUAAU
 15367 UUUGAUGUAA AAAGGUAUGU UGCAUUUAGU ACUAUAUGCC AAAUAAGUUU UUCUAUGUUU
 15427 UGUUGUUUAU GUCUAGAUCU AUAUGUAGGU UGUUUAAUUU UUUGUUAUCA UAUGUUUUAU
 15487 AAAGCAACUU UAUUUAUUGU GCUAGGUGUU UGAAUUCAUU UUUUUUUUGG AUUGCAGGAU
 15547 AUACGUUGUU AUUUUUUUAC AUAUUUUUGU GGUUGUAUUU UAGCACGUAU GUUAUUGAUA
 15607 UUUGCUUUGU UAAACUCAUG UUCAUUAUGA UUUUUGUGUG GAUUUUAUUG UAAAGAUCUU
 15667 CUUUUAUGUA UGUUAAUGUU AACAUCAUUU UUUUUUAUAU UAGAGUUUUU GUGUGUGUGU
 15727 AUAUUUUUUA UAUUUUUUAC UGUGUUAUAU AAUUAUUUUU UGUUAUUUUU UUUGUGUUUU
 15787 GUAUUUAAAU GCUUUUGUUU AAUUGAUACA CUUUUUUUAA UUUUUGAUUU UGAAUGCUGU
 15847 CUUGUAUAUU GUACAUUUUG UUUAUAUAUG UGUUUUAUAC UAAUUUUUUU UGUUUUAGAU
 15907 UUUUUAUAUG UUUUUAUUUU UUCAAGUUAU UGCUUAUUUU GAUCUUUUUA UUUAUAUUAU
 15967 AUGUCUUUUU UUGAUAUUGC GAUAUUUACU AUAUUUGUAA UGAUUUCAUU AAGUUUUGUA
 16027 UAUUAUGGUU GUAUUAUAUU UUAUUUUUUU AAUAUUGAUU GUAUUAUGUU UUUUUGACGA
 16087 AUAUUUUUGU UUAUAACUGU CGGAUUUUUA UUUUUUAUAU UUUCGGUAUG AUAUUUUAUU
 16147 UGUUUUUAUA UAUAUAUAUU UAUGUUUGUG UGAAAUAUUG UUAUAUAUUU UAGAUAUAAU
 16207 UUAAAGUAUU GUUUAUUUUU UUGUAUGUUA UUUAUAAUAU ACAUUUAGUA GAGCUAUGCA
 16267 AAUUUAAUUU UGAAUUAAAU UCAGUCUAUC AGAGUAUAUU UUAUUUAGAA AUUUAUAUUA
 16327 UCUUUUAACU CCAAGUUUUU UAAGUAGUGU UUUGCUAUUU UUUGUUAGAA UAUUAAUUGU
 16387 AAAAUACAUA AUUUAUCUAA AUAAUUAAUU AAUGAAAAGU AACUAAGACA AAAAAUGGUA
 16447 UAAAAAGUAA AAUAAGUAUU AUAGAUAAUA GUUAAUUUUU AAUUUUAUUA UGCAAGCACA
 16507 ACGAAUUUAU UUUUAGUAAU AAUACGCCAA UAUGUUAUAU UUCCUGCCCA AUGAUUGUAU
 16567 GAACAAUUUU UGUAUGAUAA AUAAGUCGCC CACACCACGA AAUAACAAAU UUUUGCACGC
 16627 CACAACAAAU UUAUGAACGA GUUUCUGUAU GCCACAACAA AUUUAUGAAC GAGUUUCUGU
 16687 AUGCCACAAC AAAUUUAUGA ACGAGUUUCU GUAUGCCACA ACAAAUUUAU GAACGAGUUU
 16747 UUGUAUGCCA CAACAAAUUU AUGAACUCUG UAUGCCACAA CAAAUUUAUG AACGAAUUUC
 16807 UGUAUGCCAC AACAAAUUUA UGAACGAGUU UCUGUAUGCC ACAACAAAUU UAUGAACGAG
 16867 UUUCUGUAUG CCACAACAAA UUUAUGAACA AGUUUCUGUA UGACACAACA AAUUUAUGAA
 16927 CGAGUUUCUG UAUGACACAA CAAAUUUAUG AACUCUGUAU GCCACAACAA AUUUAUGAAC
 16987 GAGUUUCUGU AUGCCACAAC AAAUUUAUGA ACGAGUUUCU GUAUGCCACA ACAAAUUUAU
 17047 GAACGAGUUU CUGUAUGCCA CAACAAAUUU AUGAACGAGU UUCUGUAUGC CACAACAAAU
 17107 UUAUGAACUC UGUAUGCCAC AACAAAUUUA UGAACGAAUU UCUGUAUGCC ACAACAAAUU
 17167 UAUGAACGAG UUUUUGUAUG CCACAACAAA UUUAUGAACA AGUUUCUGUA UGACACAACA
 17227 AAUUUAUGAA CGAGUUUCUG UAUGCCACGA ACAAAUUUAU GAACGAGUUU CUGUAUGACA
 17287 CAACAAAUUU AUGAACGAGU UUCUGUAUGA CACAACAAAU UUAUGAACGA GUUUCUGUAU
 17347 GACACAACAA AUUUAUGAAU GAGUUUCUGU AUGACACAAC AAAUUUAUGA ACGAGUUUCU
 17407 GUAUGCCACG AUAAACAUAU UUAUAUUAUA UUAUAUUAUA UUAUAUUAUA UUAUAUUAUA
 17467 UUAUAUUAUA UUAUAUUAUA UUAUUAUAUU AUAUUAUAUU AUAUUAUAUU AUAUUAUUUA
 17527 UAUUAUUAUA UUAUUAUAUU AUAUUAUAUU AUAUUAUAUU AUAUUAUAUU AUAUUAUAUU
 17587 AUAUAUUAUU AUAUUAUUAU AUUAUUAUUA UAUUAUUAUA UUAUCAUUAU UAUUAGAAUA
 17647 UUUACUAAUA UAUAUAUAUA UCUAUAUCAA GCUUGUUAGA AAAAACUAUG UUUUUUCUAA
 17707 CAAGAUUGAU ACUCUCGGUA UGG
Disordered / not traced: -1268 to 33, 389-397, 434A-434I, 614-806, 925-968, 993A-993Z, 994A-994Z, 995A-995Z, 996A-996Q, 1179-17729
Reported in the primary citation:
  - conformationally variable residues (helix shift): U341 to A346

[Chain Aj / chain 1 interface]
Residue-residue contacts (68; chain Aj residue first):
  Ile107(Aj) - A333(1)  base contact
  Ile107(Aj) - A334(1)  sugar contact
  Ile107(Aj) - U500(1)  base contact
  Thr108(Aj) - U368(1)  hydrogen bond to the phosphate
  Thr108(Aj) - A369(1)  phosphate contact
  Arg109(Aj) - A499(1)  hydrogen bond to the phosphate
  Arg109(Aj) - U500(1)  salt bridge to the phosphate
  Leu110(Aj) - A367(1)  phosphate contact
  Leu110(Aj) - U368(1)  phosphate contact
  Tyr114(Aj) - U493(1)  phosphate contact
  Tyr114(Aj) - A494(1)  hydrogen bond to the phosphate
  Lys116(Aj) - A495(1)  base contact
  Lys116(Aj) - U496(1)  hydrogen bond to the base
  Gly117(Aj) - A497(1)  base contact
  Glu118(Aj) - G498(1)  sugar contact
  Glu118(Aj) - A499(1)  sugar contact
  Leu119(Aj) - A497(1)  base contact
  Leu119(Aj) - G498(1)  hydrogen bond to the sugar
  Phe120(Aj) - G498(1)  base contact
  Leu336(Aj) - G498(1)  base contact
  Arg338(Aj) - U332(1)  salt bridge to the phosphate
  Arg338(Aj) - A499(1)  hydrogen bond to the base
  Arg339(Aj) - A333(1)  salt bridge to the phosphate
  Phe340(Aj) - A356(1)  sugar contact
  Phe340(Aj) - A357(1)  phosphate contact
  Asn341(Aj) - A356(1)  hydrogen bond to the base
  Asn341(Aj) - A357(1)  phosphate contact
  Leu342(Aj) - A333(1)  base contact
  Leu342(Aj) - A369(1)  base contact
  Asn343(Aj) - A333(1)  hydrogen bond to the base
  Glu346(Aj) - G498(1)  hydrogen bond to the base
  Arg407(Aj) - A182(1)  base contact
  His409(Aj) - U355(1)  phosphate contact
  His409(Aj) - A356(1)  salt bridge to the phosphate
  Thr410(Aj) - U355(1)  hydrogen bond to the phosphate
  Thr410(Aj) - A356(1)  hydrogen bond to the phosphate
  Arg412(Aj) - A182(1)  hydrogen bond to the base
  Arg412(Aj) - U354(1)  salt bridge to the phosphate
  Arg412(Aj) - U355(1)  salt bridge to the phosphate
  Arg412(Aj) - U503(1)  base contact
  Arg412(Aj) - U504(1)  phosphate contact
  Gly413(Aj) - U503(1)  phosphate contact
  Gly413(Aj) - U504(1)  phosphate contact
  His414(Aj) - A182(1)  base contact
  His414(Aj) - U504(1)  salt bridge to the phosphate
  His414(Aj) - A505(1)  salt bridge to the phosphate
  Trp415(Aj) - U330(1)  hydrogen bond to the phosphate
  Trp415(Aj) - U331(1)  sugar contact
  Trp415(Aj) - U332(1)  phosphate contact
  Lys416(Aj) - U330(1)  hydrogen bond to the base
  Lys416(Aj) - U504(1)  sugar contact
  Lys416(Aj) - A505(1)  sugar contact
  Arg417(Aj) - A505(1)  salt bridge to the phosphate
  Arg418(Aj) - G498(1)  salt bridge to the phosphate
  Gln420(Aj) - A505(1)  hydrogen bond to the phosphate
  Gln420(Aj) - A506(1)  hydrogen bond to the phosphate
  Leu449(Aj) - U514(1)  sugar contact
  Leu449(Aj) - A515(1)  phosphate contact
  Tyr474(Aj) - U122(1)  phosphate contact
  Arg476(Aj) - G119(1)  base contact
  Ser477(Aj) - G119(1)  sugar contact
  Gly478(Aj) - G119(1)  hydrogen bond to the sugar
  Val479(Aj) - G119(1)  phosphate contact
  Arg480(Aj) - U117(1)  hydrogen bond to the base
  Arg480(Aj) - U118(1)  salt bridge to the phosphate
  Arg480(Aj) - G119(1)  hydrogen bond to the phosphate
  Ser481(Aj) - U118(1)  hydrogen bond to the base
  Ser481(Aj) - G119(1)  hydrogen bond to the phosphate
Interface residues without a listed pair, chain Aj (39 interface residues in all): Met411, Met484
Interface residues without a listed pair, chain 1 (32 interface residues in all): U121

[In short]
Chain Aj and chain 1 form an interface of 39 and 32 residues respectively; the contacts include 21 hydrogen
bonds and 11 salt bridges. Polar pairs include Lys116(Aj)-U496(1), Arg338(Aj)-A499(1) and Asn341(Aj)-A356(1).
The paper reports conformational variability at U341(1).
Here chain Aj is mL72 and chain 1 is Ribosomal RNA, both from Leishmania tarentolae. Entry 7AM2 (Intermediate
assembly of the Large subunit from Leishmania major mitochondrial ribosome) was determined by electron
microscopy, deposited together with 7ANE, 7AIH and 7AOR.
